2ZXH - chains A and B; structure by X-ray diffraction, 3.20 A resolution.

[Chain A (and B)]
Protein: tRNA uridine 5-carboxymethylaminomethyl modification enzyme mnmG
Organism: Aquifex aeolicus
Notes: chain B of this document is another copy of the same molecule, construct and numbering; everything in this record applies to it too
UniProtKB: O66962 (MNMG_AQUAE); numbering as in UniProt (aligned over 1-617)
Sequence (637 residues; row label = number of the first residue in the row; numbers below 1 keep their minus sign (Met-19 is residue -19)):
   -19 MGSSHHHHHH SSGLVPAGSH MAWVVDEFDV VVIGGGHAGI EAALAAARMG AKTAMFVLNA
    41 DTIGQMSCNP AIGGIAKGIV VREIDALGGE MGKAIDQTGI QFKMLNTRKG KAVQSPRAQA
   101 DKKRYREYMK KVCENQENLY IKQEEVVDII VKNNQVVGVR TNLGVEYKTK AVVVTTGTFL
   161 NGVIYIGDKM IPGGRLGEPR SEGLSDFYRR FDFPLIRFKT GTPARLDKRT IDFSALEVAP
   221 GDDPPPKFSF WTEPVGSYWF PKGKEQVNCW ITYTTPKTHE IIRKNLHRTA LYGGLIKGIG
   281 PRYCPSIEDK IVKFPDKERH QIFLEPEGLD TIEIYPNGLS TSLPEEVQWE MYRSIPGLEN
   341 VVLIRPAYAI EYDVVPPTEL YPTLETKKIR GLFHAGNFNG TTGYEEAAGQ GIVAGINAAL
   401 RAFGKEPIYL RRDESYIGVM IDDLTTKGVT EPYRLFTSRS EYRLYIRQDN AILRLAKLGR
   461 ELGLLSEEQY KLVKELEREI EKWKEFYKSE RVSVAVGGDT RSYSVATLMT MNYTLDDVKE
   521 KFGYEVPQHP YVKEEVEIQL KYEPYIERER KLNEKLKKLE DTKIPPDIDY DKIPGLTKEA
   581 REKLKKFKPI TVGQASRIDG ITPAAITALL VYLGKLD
Not modelled in the structure: -19 to 5, 493-500, 617 (chain B: -19 to 5, 493-500, 615-617)
Differences from the reference sequence: expression tag (-19 to 0)
Residues lining bound ligands: FAD (flavin-adenine dinucleotide): Ile13, Gly14, Gly15, Gly16, His17, Ala18, Gly19, Phe36, Val37, Leu38, Asn39, Ser47, Cys48, Lys57, Glu124, Glu125, Val126, Thr155, Thr156, Gly157, Thr158, Phe159, Arg175, Ser181, Leu184, Thr200, Gly201, Thr202, Tyr348, Ile350, Ala375, Gly376, Asn377, Thr382, Gly383, Tyr384, Ala387, Arg434
UniProt features mapped onto this chain:
  - binding site (FAD): Gly14 to Gly19, Val126, Ser181, Asn377

[How chain A and chain B interact]
Pairs across the interface (71; chain A residue first):
  Tyr165(A) - Thr602(B)
  Gly167(A) - Pro603(B)
  Asp168(A) - Pro603(B)
  Asp168(A) - Ala604(B)
  Asp168(A) - Thr607(B)  hydrogen bond
  Met170(A) - Thr577(B)
  Arg197(A) - Glu579(B)  salt bridge
  Glu260(A) - Arg548(B)  salt bridge
  Glu260(A) - Leu552(B)
  Arg263(A) - Glu441(B)
  Arg263(A) - Leu552(B)
  Arg263(A) - Asn553(B)  hydrogen bond
  Lys264(A) - Leu552(B)
  His267(A) - Lys555(B)
  His267(A) - Leu556(B)
  Arg268(A) - Pro603(B)
  Thr269(A) - Pro603(B)
  Ala270(A) - Pro603(B)
  Gly273(A) - Lys427(B)
  Gly274(A) - Lys427(B)
  Leu275(A) - Arg412(B)
  Leu275(A) - Ser438(B)
  Leu275(A) - Arg439(B)  hydrogen bond (backbone-backbone)
  Leu275(A) - Glu441(B)
  Ile276(A) - Thr437(B)
  Lys277(A) - Ile279(B)
  Lys277(A) - Tyr283(B)  hydrogen bond
  Lys277(A) - Phe436(B)
  Lys277(A) - Thr437(B)  hydrogen bond (backbone-backbone)
  Lys277(A) - Arg439(B)
  Gly278(A) - Ile279(B)
  Ile279(A) - Lys277(B)
  Ile279(A) - Gly278(B)
  Ile279(A) - Ile279(B)  hydrophobic
  Tyr283(A) - Lys277(B)  hydrogen bond
  Val292(A) - Arg439(B)
  Lys293(A) - Arg439(B)  hydrogen bond (backbone-side chain)
  Pro295(A) - Arg439(B)
  Pro295(A) - Arg443(B)  hydrogen bond (backbone-side chain)
  Asp296(A) - Arg443(B)  salt bridge
  Arg412(A) - Leu275(B)
  Lys427(A) - Gly274(B)
  Phe436(A) - Lys277(B)
  Thr437(A) - Leu275(B)
  Thr437(A) - Ile276(B)
  Thr437(A) - Lys277(B)  hydrogen bond (backbone-backbone)
  Ser438(A) - Leu275(B)
  Arg439(A) - Leu275(B)  hydrogen bond (backbone-backbone)
  Arg439(A) - Lys277(B)
  Arg439(A) - Val292(B)
  Arg439(A) - Lys293(B)  hydrogen bond (side chain-backbone)
  Arg439(A) - Pro295(B)
  Arg443(A) - Pro295(B)  hydrogen bond (side chain-backbone)
  Arg443(A) - Asp296(B)  salt bridge
  Arg548(A) - Glu260(B)  salt bridge
  Lys551(A) - Lys264(B)
  Leu552(A) - Arg263(B)
  Leu552(A) - Lys264(B)
  Asn553(A) - Arg263(B)  hydrogen bond
  Lys555(A) - His267(B)
  Leu556(A) - Tyr272(B)
  Asp599(A) - Lys199(B)  salt bridge
  Thr602(A) - Tyr165(B)
  Thr602(A) - Ala270(B)
  Pro603(A) - Gly167(B)
  Pro603(A) - Asp168(B)
  Pro603(A) - Thr269(B)
  Pro603(A) - Ala270(B)
  Ala604(A) - Asp168(B)
  Ala604(A) - Met170(B)  hydrophobic
  Thr607(A) - Asp168(B)
Interface residues without a listed pair, chain A (51 interface residues in all): Ile55, Lys89, Lys199, Tyr272, Asp423, Thr430, Glu441, Leu559, Thr577
Interface residues without a listed pair, chain B (51 interface residues in all): Pro256, Arg268, Gly273, Asp423, Thr430, Ser440, Leu559, Asp599, Gly600

[In short]
The chain A/chain B interface involves 51 residues from each chain, with 13 hydrogen bonds and 6 salt bridges.
Polar contacts include Arg197(A)-Glu579(B), Glu260(A)-Arg548(B) and Asp296(A)-Arg443(B). Chain A binds
flavin-adenine dinucleotide. From UniProt: 9 FAD-binding residues on chain A.
Both chains are tRNA uridine 5-carboxymethylaminomethyl modification enzyme mnmG (Aquifex aeolicus). Entry
2ZXH (Structure of Aquifex aeolicus GidA in the form I crystal) was determined by X-ray diffraction, deposited
together with 2ZXI.
